PDB entry 6HRS | X-ray diffraction, 2.95 A resolution | chains B and D of the 4 polymer chains in the assembly

== Chain B (and D) ==
Molecule: Mucolipin-2
From: Homo sapiens
Notes: chain D of this document is another copy of the same molecule, construct and numbering; everything in this record applies to it too
Reference sequence: Q8IZK6 (MCLN2_HUMAN); numbering as in UniProt (aligned over 86-284)
Amino-acid sequence (199 residues; row label = number of the first residue in the row):
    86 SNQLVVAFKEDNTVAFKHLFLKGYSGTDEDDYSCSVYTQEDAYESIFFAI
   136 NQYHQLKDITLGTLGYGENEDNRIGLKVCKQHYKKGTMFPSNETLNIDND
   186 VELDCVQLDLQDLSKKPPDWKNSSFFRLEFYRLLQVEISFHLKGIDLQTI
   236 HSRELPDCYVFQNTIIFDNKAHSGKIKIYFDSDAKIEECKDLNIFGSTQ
Disordered / not traced: 175-182 (chain D: 86-88, 173-178, 284)
UniProt features mapped onto this chain:
  - region: Lys107 to Thr123 (Extracellular/lumenal pore loop)

== Chain B / chain D interface ==
Pairs across the interface (45; chain B residue first):
  Phe93(B) with His257(D)
  Asp96(B) with Ser258(D)
  Asn97(B) with Ser258(D)
  Val99(B) with Tyr122(D)
  Ala100(B) with Tyr122(D), hydrophobic; Ser258(D); Gly259(D)
  His103(B) with Tyr122(D)
  Leu104(B) with Tyr122(D); Thr123(D)
  Lys142(B) with Gln124(D), hydrogen bond (backbone-side chain)
  Asp143(B) with Gln124(D)
  Ile144(B) with Thr123(D); Gln124(D), hydrogen bond (backbone-backbone)
  Thr145(B) with Gln124(D), hydrogen bond (backbone-side chain)
  Leu146(B) with Val121(D); Tyr122(D); Thr123(D); Gln124(D); Phe215(D), hydrophobic; Asn254(D), hydrogen bond (backbone-side chain); Gly259(D); Ile261(D), hydrophobic
  Gly147(B) with Gly259(D)
  Thr148(B) with Tyr216(D)
  Leu232(B) with Tyr168(D), hydrophobic; Ile182(D), hydrophobic; Tyr216(D); His257(D)
  Gln233(B) with Lys255(D); Ala256(D)
  His236(B) with Asn184(D)
  Arg238(B) with Leu180(D); Ile182(D); Asp183(D), salt bridge; Asn184(D)
  Pro241(B) with Leu180(D), hydrophobic
  Leu277(B) with Thr179(D)
  Ile279(B) with Leu180(D), hydrophobic; Tyr216(D), hydrophobic
  Gly281(B) with Tyr216(D)
  Ser282(B) with Tyr216(D)
  Thr283(B) with Lys170(D), hydrogen bond; Asn181(D)
  Gln284(B) with Asn181(D), hydrogen bond
Other interface residues (no listed pair), chain B (28 interface residues in all): Ile230, Asp231, Asp276
Other interface residues (no listed pair), chain D (23 interface residues in all): Ala127, Glu214

== Overview ==
28 residues of chain B and 23 residues of chain D are in contact, with 6 hydrogen bonds and 1 salt bridge.
Polar contacts include Arg238(B)-Asp183(D), Lys142(B)-Gln124(D) and Thr145(B)-Gln124(D).
Both chains are Mucolipin-2 (Homo sapiens). Entry 6HRS (Structure of the TRPML2 ELD at pH 4.5) was determined
by X-ray diffraction (same publication as 6HRR).
